9G9D - chains C and T of the 12 polymer chains in the assembly; structure by electron microscopy, 2.90 A resolution.

# Chain C
Name: CRISPR system Cms protein Csm2
Source organism: Enterococcus italicus DSM 15952
UniProt: E6LHV6 (CSM2_ENTI1); residues 1-140 here = UniProt positions 1-140
Sequence (140 residues; row label = number of the first residue in the row):
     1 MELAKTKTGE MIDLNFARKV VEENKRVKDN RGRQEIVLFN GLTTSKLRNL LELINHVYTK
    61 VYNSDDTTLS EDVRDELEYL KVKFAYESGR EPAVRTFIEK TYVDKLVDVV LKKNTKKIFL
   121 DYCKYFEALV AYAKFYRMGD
Unresolved in the structure: 1-5, 138-140

# Chain T
Molecule: 47-nt RNA strand
Sequence (47 nucleotides; row label = number of the first residue in the row):
     1 CCCCCAGCGC UUCAGCGUUC UUCGGAAUGU CGCGCAUUGG CAUGGAA
Unresolved in the structure: 1-7, 43-47

# Chain C / chain T interface
Residue-residue contacts (17):
  Thr43(C) with G17(T), hydrogen bond to the phosphate; U18(T), phosphate contact
  Thr44(C) with U18(T), hydrogen bond to the phosphate; U19(T), phosphate contact
  Ser45(C) with G17(T), hydrogen bond to the phosphate; U18(T), hydrogen bond to the phosphate
  Lys46(C) with C16(T), salt bridge to the phosphate; G17(T), hydrogen bond to the phosphate
  Arg48(C) with C20(T), hydrogen bond to the sugar
  Asn49(C) with C16(T), phosphate contact
  Tyr86(C) with A14(T), hydrogen bond to the phosphate; G15(T), phosphate contact
  Glu87(C) with C16(T), phosphate contact
  Arg90(C) with A14(T), hydrogen bond to the phosphate; G15(T), hydrogen bond to the sugar; C16(T), salt bridge to the phosphate
  Lys134(C) with C20(T), salt bridge to the phosphate

# Summary
10 residues of chain C face 7 of chain T across their interface, with 9 hydrogen bonds and 3 salt bridges.
Among the polar pairs are Arg48(C)-C20(T), Arg90(C)-G15(T) and Thr43(C)-G17(T).
Chain C is CRISPR system Cms protein Csm2 (Enterococcus italicus DSM 15952) and chain T is a 47-nt RNA strand;
the structure, CryoEM structure of Enterococcus italicus Csm-crRNA-CTR (4.3) complex, was determined by
electron microscopy, deposited together with 9G9A, 9G9B, 9G9C, 9G9E, 9G9F, 9G9G and 4 further entries.
